PDB entry 9B8R | electron microscopy, 3.50 A resolution | chains T and E of the 3 polymer chains in the assembly

Chain T:
Molecule: Template DNA
Sequence (12 nucleotides; each row starts with the number of its first residue):
     3 TAGCAGCAACAG

Chain E:
Molecule: DNA polymerase epsilon catalytic subunit
From: Saccharomyces cerevisiae
Notes: EC 2.7.7.7
Reference sequence: A0A8H4BWE7 (A0A8H4BWE7_YEASX); numbering as in UniProt (aligned over 27-1186)
Amino-acid sequence (1160 residues; each row starts with the number of its first residue):
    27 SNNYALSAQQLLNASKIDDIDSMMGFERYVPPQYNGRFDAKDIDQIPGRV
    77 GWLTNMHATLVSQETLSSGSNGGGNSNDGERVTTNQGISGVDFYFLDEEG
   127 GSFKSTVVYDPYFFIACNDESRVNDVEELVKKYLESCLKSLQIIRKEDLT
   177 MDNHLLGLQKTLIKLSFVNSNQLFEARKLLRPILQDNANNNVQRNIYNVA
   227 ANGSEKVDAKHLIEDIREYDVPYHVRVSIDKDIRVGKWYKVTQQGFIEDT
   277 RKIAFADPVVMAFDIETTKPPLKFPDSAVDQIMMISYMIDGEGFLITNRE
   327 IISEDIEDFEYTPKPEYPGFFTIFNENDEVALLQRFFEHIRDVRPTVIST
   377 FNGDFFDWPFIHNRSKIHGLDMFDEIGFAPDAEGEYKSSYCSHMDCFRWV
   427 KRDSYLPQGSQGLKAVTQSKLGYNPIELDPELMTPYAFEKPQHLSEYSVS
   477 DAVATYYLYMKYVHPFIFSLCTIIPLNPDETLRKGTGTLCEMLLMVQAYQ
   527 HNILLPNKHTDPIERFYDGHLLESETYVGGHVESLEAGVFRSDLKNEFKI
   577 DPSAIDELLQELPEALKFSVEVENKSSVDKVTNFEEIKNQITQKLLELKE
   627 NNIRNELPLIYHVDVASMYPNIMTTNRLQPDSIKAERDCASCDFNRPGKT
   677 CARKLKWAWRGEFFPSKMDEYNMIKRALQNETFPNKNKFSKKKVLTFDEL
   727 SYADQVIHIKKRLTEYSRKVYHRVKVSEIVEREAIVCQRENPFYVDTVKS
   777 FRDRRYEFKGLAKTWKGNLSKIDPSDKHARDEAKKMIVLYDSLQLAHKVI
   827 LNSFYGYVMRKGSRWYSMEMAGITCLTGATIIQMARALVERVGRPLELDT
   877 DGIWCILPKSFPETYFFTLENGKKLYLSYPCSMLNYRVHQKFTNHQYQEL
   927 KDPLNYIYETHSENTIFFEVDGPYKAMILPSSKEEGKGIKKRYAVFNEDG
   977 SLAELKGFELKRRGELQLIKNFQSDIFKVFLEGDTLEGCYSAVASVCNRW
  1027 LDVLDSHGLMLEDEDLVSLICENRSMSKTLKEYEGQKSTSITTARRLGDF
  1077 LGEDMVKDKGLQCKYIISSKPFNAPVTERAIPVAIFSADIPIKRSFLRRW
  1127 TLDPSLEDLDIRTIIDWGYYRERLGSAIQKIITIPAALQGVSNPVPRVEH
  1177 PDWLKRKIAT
Disordered / not traced: 89-112, 217-233
Metal / ion sites: 4Fe-4S cluster Fe: Cys-665, Cys-668, Cys-677
Residues lining bound ligands: 4Fe-4S cluster (SF4): Asp-664, Cys-665, Cys-668, Phe-670, Asn-671, Cys-677, Ala-678, Cys-763, Arg-765

Interface between chain T and chain E:
Residue-residue contacts (34; chain T residue first):
  DT3(T) with Lys-510(E), phosphate contact; Thr-514(E), phosphate contact; Lys-837(E), base contact
  DA4(T) with Gly-511(E), phosphate contact; Thr-512(E), hydrogen bond to the base; Gly-513(E), hydrogen bond to the phosphate; Gly-832(E), base contact; Tyr-833(E), sugar contact; Met-835(E), phosphate contact; Arg-836(E), sugar contact
  DG5(T) with Tyr-553(E), hydrogen bond to the phosphate; Met-835(E), sugar contact; Lys-837(E), salt bridge to the phosphate
  DC6(T) with Thr-552(E), phosphate contact; Tyr-553(E), phosphate contact; Val-554(E), phosphate contact; Gly-555(E), hydrogen bond to the phosphate
  DA7(T) with Tyr-553(E), phosphate contact; Val-554(E), phosphate contact; Gly-555(E), hydrogen bond to the phosphate; Gly-556(E), sugar contact; Arg-686(E), salt bridge to the phosphate; Lys-967(E), base contact
  DG8(T) with Val-558(E), phosphate contact; Lys-966(E), salt bridge to the phosphate; Lys-967(E), sugar contact
  DC9(T) with Lys-963(E), salt bridge to the phosphate; Ile-965(E), phosphate contact; Lys-966(E), hydrogen bond to the phosphate
  DA10(T) with Ile-965(E), phosphate contact; Lys-1156(E), salt bridge to the phosphate
  DC12(T) with Val-1102(E), phosphate contact; Tyr-1145(E), hydrogen bond to the phosphate
  DG14(T) with Lys-1063(E), salt bridge to the phosphate
Interface residues without a listed pair, chain T (12 interface residues in all): DA11, DA13
Interface residues without a listed pair, chain E (30 interface residues in all): Gly-838, Gly-964, Thr-1065, Thr-1103, Arg-1149

Overview:
The interface between chain T and chain E involves 12 residues on one side and 30 on the other, with 7
hydrogen bonds and 6 salt bridges. Polar pairs include DA4(T)/Thr-512(E), DA4(T)/Gly-513(E) and
DG5(T)/Tyr-553(E). Chain E binds 4Fe-4S cluster.
Here chain T is Template DNA and chain E is DNA polymerase epsilon catalytic subunit (Saccharomyces
cerevisiae). Entry 9B8R (Cryo-EM structure of S. cerevisiae PolE-core-DNA) was determined by electron
microscopy together with 8TW7, 8TW8, 8TW9, 8TWA and 8TWB from the same study.
